PDB entry 9JCQ | electron microscopy, 2.59 A resolution | chains B and N of the 5 polymer chains in the assembly

Chain B:
Name: Guanine nucleotide-binding protein G(I)/G(S)/G(T) subunit beta-1
Organism: Homo sapiens
UniProtKB: P62873 (GBB1_HUMAN); residues 7-345 here correspond to UniProt positions 2-340 (UniProt number = residue number - 5)
Amino-acid sequence (518 residues; row label = number of the first residue in the row):
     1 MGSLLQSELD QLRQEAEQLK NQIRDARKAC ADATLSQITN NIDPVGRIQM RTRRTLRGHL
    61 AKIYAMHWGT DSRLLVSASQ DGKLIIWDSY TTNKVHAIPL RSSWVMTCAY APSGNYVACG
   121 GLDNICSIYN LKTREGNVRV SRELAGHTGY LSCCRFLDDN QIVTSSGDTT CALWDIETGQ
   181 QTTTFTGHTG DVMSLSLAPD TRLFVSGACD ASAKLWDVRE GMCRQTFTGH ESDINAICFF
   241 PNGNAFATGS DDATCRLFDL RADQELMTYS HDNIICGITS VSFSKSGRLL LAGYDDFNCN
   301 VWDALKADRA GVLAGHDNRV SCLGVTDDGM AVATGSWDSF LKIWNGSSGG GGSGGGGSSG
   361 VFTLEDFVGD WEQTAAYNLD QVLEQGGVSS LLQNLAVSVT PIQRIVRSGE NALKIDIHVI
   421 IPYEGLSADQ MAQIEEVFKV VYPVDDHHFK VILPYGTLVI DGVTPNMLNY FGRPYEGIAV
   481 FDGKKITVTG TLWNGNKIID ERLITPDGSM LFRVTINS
Unresolved in the structure: 1-9, 348-518
Cystine bridges: C126-C154
Differences from the reference sequence: initiating methionine (1); expression tag (2-6)
Swiss-Prot annotation at these positions:
  - modified residue: S7 (N-acetylserine), H271 (Phosphohistidine)

Chain N:
Name: Nanobody 35
Organism: Lama glama
Notes: antibody fragment or engineered binder
Amino-acid sequence (128 residues; numbered 1 to 128; the number before each row is that of its first residue):
     1 QVQLQESGGG LVQPGGSLRL SCAASGFTFS NYKMNWVRQA PGKGLEWVSD ISQSGASISY
    61 TGSVKGRFTI SRDNAKNTLY LQMNSLKPED TAVYYCARCP APFTRDCFDV TSTTYAYRGQ
   121 GTQVTVSS
Unresolved in the structure: 127-128
Cystine bridges: C22-C96, C99-C107

Chain B / chain N interface:
Contacting residue pairs (20):
  R13(B) - Q120(N)
  R24(B) - Q3(N)
  C209(B) - Y117(N)  hydrogen bond (backbone-side chain)
  D210(B) - A116(N)
  D210(B) - Y117(N)
  A211(B) - Y117(N)
  T228(B) - Q1(N)  hydrogen bond (side chain-backbone)
  E231(B) - G26(N)
  E231(B) - F27(N)
  E231(B) - Y32(N)
  E231(B) - R98(N)  hydrogen bond (backbone-side chain)
  S232(B) - Y32(N)
  S232(B) - P100(N)  hydrogen bond (side chain-backbone)
  S232(B) - A101(N)
  S232(B) - Y117(N)
  D233(B) - P100(N)
  D233(B) - Y117(N)  hydrogen bond
  D251(B) - P102(N)
  D252(B) - P102(N)
  I275(B) - F103(N)  hydrophobic
Also at the interface, not in a pair above, chain B (14 interface residues in all): T189, H230
Also at the interface, not in a pair above, chain N (16 interface residues in all): V2, T28, T114

In short:
Chain B and chain N form an interface of 14 and 16 residues respectively, with 5 hydrogen bonds. Among the
polar pairs are C209(B)-Y117(N), T228(B)-Q1(N) and E231(B)-R98(N).
Chain B is Guanine nucleotide-binding protein G(I)/G(S)/G(T) subunit beta-1 (Homo sapiens) and chain N is
Nanobody 35 (Lama glama); the structure, Cryo-EM structure of the proton-sensing GPCR (GPR4)-Gs protein
complex at pH 7.4, was determined by electron microscopy together with 9JCO and 9JCP from the same study.
